Entry 6KN1 (X-ray diffraction, 1.90 A resolution); this record covers chains A and B.

== Chain A ==
Name: Caspase-4
Organism: Mus musculus
Notes: EC 3.4.22.64
Reference sequence: P70343 (CASP4_MOUSE); numbering as in UniProt (aligned over 102-265)
Chain sequence (164 residues; numbered 102 to 265; the number before each row is that of its first residue):
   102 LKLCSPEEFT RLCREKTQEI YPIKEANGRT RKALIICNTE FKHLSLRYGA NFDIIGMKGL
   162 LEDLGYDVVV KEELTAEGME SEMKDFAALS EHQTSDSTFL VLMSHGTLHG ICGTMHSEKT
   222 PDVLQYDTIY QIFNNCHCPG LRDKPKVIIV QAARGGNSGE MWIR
Construct notes: engineered mutation Ala254 (Cys in P70343)
UniProt features mapped onto this chain:
  - active site: His206

== Chain B ==
Name: Caspase-4
Organism: Mus musculus
Notes: EC 3.4.22.64
Reference sequence: P70343 (CASP4_MOUSE); residue numbers follow UniProt; this construct covers 287-373
Chain sequence (87 residues; each row starts with the number of its first residue):
   287 VKLSHVEKDF IAFYSTTPHH LSYRDKTGGS YFITRLISCF RKHACSCHLF DIFLKVQQSF
   347 EKASIHSQMP TIDRATLTRY FYLFPGN
UniProt features mapped onto this chain:
  - modified residue: Arg310 (Microbial infection: ADP-riboxanated arginine)
  - mutagenesis: Leu289 (L289K: Does not promote ability to cleave IL18), Arg310 (R310A: Abolished ability to cleave Gasdermin-D (GSDMD))

== How chain A and chain B interact ==
Contacting residue pairs (130; chain A residue first):
  Leu102(A) - Phe326(B)
  Leu102(A) - Arg327(B)
  Leu102(A) - Pro371(B)  hydrophobic
  Lys103(A) - Arg327(B)  hydrogen bond (backbone-backbone)
  Lys103(A) - Lys328(B)
  Lys103(A) - Cys331(B)
  Lys103(A) - Pro371(B)
  Leu104(A) - Cys331(B)
  Leu104(A) - Pro371(B)
  Leu104(A) - Gly372(B)
  Cys105(A) - Cys331(B)
  Cys105(A) - Phe370(B)  hydrophobic
  Cys105(A) - Pro371(B)  hydrogen bond (backbone-backbone)
  Cys105(A) - Asn373(B)  hydrogen bond (backbone-side chain)
  Pro107(A) - Asn373(B)
  Phe110(A) - Phe370(B)  hydrophobic
  Phe110(A) - Asn373(B)
  Leu113(A) - Phe370(B)  hydrophobic
  Cys114(A) - Phe370(B)  hydrophobic
  Thr118(A) - Arg365(B)  hydrogen bond (backbone-side chain)
  Gln119(A) - Arg365(B)  hydrogen bond (backbone-side chain)
  Glu120(A) - Arg365(B)
  Glu120(A) - Tyr366(B)  hydrogen bond (backbone-backbone)
  Ile121(A) - Arg365(B)  hydrogen bond (backbone-side chain)
  Ile121(A) - Tyr366(B)
  Ile121(A) - Tyr368(B)  hydrophobic
  Ile121(A) - Phe370(B)  hydrophobic
  Tyr122(A) - Asp295(B)  hydrogen bond
  Tyr122(A) - Leu363(B)
  Tyr122(A) - Thr364(B)  hydrogen bond (side chain-backbone)
  Tyr122(A) - Arg365(B)
  Tyr122(A) - Tyr366(B)  hydrogen bond (backbone-backbone)
  Tyr122(A) - Phe367(B)  hydrophobic
  Ile124(A) - Tyr368(B)
  Ile124(A) - Phe370(B)  hydrophobic
  Glu126(A) - Asn373(B)
  Ala127(A) - Asn373(B)
  Arg130(A) - Asn373(B)  hydrogen bond (side chain-backbone)
  Arg148(A) - Arg310(B)
  Tyr149(A) - Arg310(B)  hydrogen bond (backbone-side chain)
  Tyr149(A) - Thr313(B)
  Tyr149(A) - Gly314(B)
  Gly150(A) - Gly314(B)
  Ala151(A) - Arg310(B)
  Phe153(A) - Thr313(B)
  Asp154(A) - Arg310(B)  salt bridge
  Asp154(A) - Gly315(B)
  Asp154(A) - Ser316(B)  hydrogen bond (side chain-backbone)
  Asp154(A) - Ile319(B)
  Gly157(A) - Ile323(B)
  Met158(A) - Ile319(B)  hydrophobic
  Met158(A) - Ile323(B)
  Gly160(A) - Arg327(B)
  Leu161(A) - Ile323(B)  hydrophobic
  Leu161(A) - Phe326(B)  hydrophobic
  Leu161(A) - Arg327(B)
  Asp164(A) - Arg327(B)  salt bridge
  Tyr167(A) - Phe367(B)
  Tyr167(A) - Leu369(B)
  Ser198(A) - Phe367(B)
  Phe200(A) - Leu335(B)  hydrophobic
  Leu209(A) - Pro304(B)  hydrophobic
  Leu209(A) - His305(B)
  Tyr227(A) - Tyr300(B)
  Asp228(A) - Arg360(B)  salt bridge
  Tyr231(A) - Glu293(B)
  Tyr231(A) - Phe296(B)  hydrophobic
  Tyr231(A) - Ala298(B)
  Tyr231(A) - Arg360(B)
  Phe234(A) - Phe296(B)
  Asn235(A) - Val292(B)
  Asn235(A) - Phe296(B)
  Asn236(A) - Ser290(B)  hydrogen bond
  Asn236(A) - His291(B)  hydrogen bond (side chain-backbone)
  Asn236(A) - Val292(B)  hydrogen bond (backbone-backbone)
  Asp244(A) - Lys294(B)  salt bridge
  Asp244(A) - Asp295(B)
  Lys245(A) - Asp295(B)
  Pro246(A) - Asp295(B)
  Pro246(A) - Phe367(B)  hydrophobic
  Lys247(A) - Lys294(B)
  Lys247(A) - Asp295(B)  hydrogen bond (backbone-backbone)
  Lys247(A) - Phe296(B)
  Lys247(A) - Ile297(B)  hydrogen bond (backbone-backbone)
  Val248(A) - Ile297(B)
  Val248(A) - Leu335(B)  hydrophobic
  Val248(A) - Phe339(B)  hydrophobic
  Val248(A) - Phe367(B)  hydrophobic
  Ile249(A) - Phe296(B)  hydrophobic
  Ile249(A) - Ile297(B)  hydrogen bond (backbone-backbone)
  Ile249(A) - Ala298(B)
  Ile249(A) - Phe299(B)  hydrogen bond (backbone-backbone)
  Ile250(A) - Phe299(B)
  Ile250(A) - Phe318(B)  hydrophobic
  Ile250(A) - Leu322(B)  hydrophobic
  Ile250(A) - Phe339(B)  hydrophobic
  Val251(A) - Phe299(B)  hydrogen bond (backbone-backbone)
  Val251(A) - Tyr300(B)  hydrophobic
  Val251(A) - Ser301(B)  hydrogen bond (backbone-backbone)
  Val251(A) - Phe318(B)
  Gln252(A) - Ser301(B)
  Gln252(A) - Ser308(B)
  Gln252(A) - Ser316(B)  hydrogen bond
  Gln252(A) - Phe318(B)
  Gln252(A) - Ile319(B)
  Ala253(A) - Ser301(B)  hydrogen bond (backbone-side chain)
  Ala254(A) - His306(B)
  Ala254(A) - Ser308(B)
  Arg255(A) - Tyr300(B)
  Arg255(A) - Thr302(B)  hydrogen bond (side chain-backbone)
  Arg255(A) - Thr303(B)
  Arg255(A) - Pro304(B)
  Arg255(A) - His305(B)  hydrogen bond (backbone-backbone)
  Arg255(A) - His306(B)  hydrogen bond (backbone-backbone)
  Arg255(A) - Thr357(B)
  Gly256(A) - His305(B)
  Gly256(A) - His306(B)
  Gly256(A) - Leu307(B)
  Gly257(A) - His305(B)
  Gly257(A) - Leu307(B)
  Asn258(A) - His305(B)  hydrogen bond (backbone-backbone)
  Asn258(A) - His306(B)
  Asn258(A) - Leu307(B)  hydrogen bond (backbone-backbone)
  Ser259(A) - His306(B)  hydrogen bond (backbone-side chain)
  Gly260(A) - His306(B)
  Gly260(A) - Ser353(B)
  Glu261(A) - Ser350(B)
  Glu261(A) - Ile351(B)
  Glu261(A) - His352(B)
  Glu261(A) - Ser353(B)  hydrogen bond (side chain-backbone)
Other interface residues (no listed pair), chain A (62 interface residues in all): Ser106, Glu109, Pro123, Arg132, Leu165, Cys237
Other interface residues (no listed pair), chain B (55 interface residues in all): Tyr309, Ala330, Asp359, Thr362

== In short ==
The interface between chain A and chain B involves 62 residues on one side and 55 on the other, with 31
hydrogen bonds and 4 salt bridges. Polar pairs include Asp154(A)-Arg310(B), Asp164(A)-Arg327(B) and
Asp228(A)-Arg360(B).
Chain A is Caspase-4 and chain B is Caspase-4, both from Mus musculus; the structure, P20/P12 of caspase-11
mutant C254A, was determined by X-ray diffraction, deposited together with 6KMT, 6KMU, 6KMV, 6KMZ and 6KN0.
